9OA2 - chains E and Y of the 12 polymer chains in the assembly; structure by electron microscopy, 3.85 A resolution.

[Chain E]
Name: Replicative DNA helicase
Organism: Escherichia coli
Notes: EC 3.6.4.12
UniProt: P0ACB0 (DNAB_ECOLI); residues 1-471 here = UniProt positions 1-471
Amino-acid sequence (471 residues; row label = number of the first residue in the row):
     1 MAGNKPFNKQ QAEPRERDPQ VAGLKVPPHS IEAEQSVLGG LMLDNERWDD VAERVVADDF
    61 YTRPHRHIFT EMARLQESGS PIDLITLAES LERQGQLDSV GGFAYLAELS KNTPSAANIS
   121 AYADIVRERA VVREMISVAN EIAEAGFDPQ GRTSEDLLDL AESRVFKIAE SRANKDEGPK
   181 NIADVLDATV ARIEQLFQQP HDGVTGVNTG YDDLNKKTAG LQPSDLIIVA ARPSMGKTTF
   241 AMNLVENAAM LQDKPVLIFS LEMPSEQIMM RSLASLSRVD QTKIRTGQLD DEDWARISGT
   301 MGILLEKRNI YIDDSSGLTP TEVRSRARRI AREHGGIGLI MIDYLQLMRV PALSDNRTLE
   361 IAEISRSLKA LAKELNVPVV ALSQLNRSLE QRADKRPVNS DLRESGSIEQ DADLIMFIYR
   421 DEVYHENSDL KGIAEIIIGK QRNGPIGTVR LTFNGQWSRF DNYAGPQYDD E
Disordered / not traced: 1-23, 469-471
Swiss-Prot annotation at these positions:
  - binding site (ATP): S234, K237, T238, R442
  - mutagenesis: P81 (P81H: About 100-fold increased survival following 3000 Gy ionizing radiation), A130 (A130V: In dnaB8, dnaB43, dnaB454; temperature sensitive, no DNA replication at 42 degrees Celsius in vivo, in vitro decreased helicase activity at 30, at 42 degrees Celius almost no helicase, no ...), M242 (M242I: In dnaB70; temperature sensitive, no DNA replication at 42 degrees Celsius in vivo, in vitro 25% helicase activity at 30, further decreased helicase at 42 degrees Celius, low ATPase activity ...), G299 (G299D: In dnaB252; temperature sensitive, no DNA replication at 42 degrees Celsius in vivo, in vitro no change in pRNA synthesis, 5'-3' helicase activity or ATPase at either temperature)
Ion coordination: Mg2+: T238, E262 (together with ADP)
Small-molecule neighbours: ADP (adenosine-5'-diphosphate): P233, S234, M235, G236, K237, T238, T239, E262, M263, R271, Q281, T282, R420, F453, G455, S458

[Chain Y]
Name: Helicase loader
Organism: Escherichia phage Lambda
UniProt: P03689 (VRPP_LAMBD); residues 1-233 here = UniProt positions 1-233
Amino-acid sequence (233 residues; each row starts with the number of its first residue):
     1 MENIAAQMVN FDREQMRRIA NNMPEQYDEK PQVQQVAQII NGVFSQLLAT FPASLANRDQ
    61 NEVNEIRRQW VLAFRENGIT TMEQVNAGMR VARRQNRPFL PSPGQFVAWC REEASVTAGL
   121 PNVSELVDMV YEYCRKRGLY PDAESYPWKS NAHYWLVTNL YQNMRANALT DAELRRKAAD
   181 ELVHMTARIN RGEAIPEPVK QLPVMGGRPL NRAQALAKIA EIKAKFGLKG ASV
Disordered / not traced: 1-118, 233
Differences from the reference sequence: engineered mutation E2 (Lys in P03689)

[Interface between chain E and chain Y]
Pairs across the interface (27; chain E residue first):
  D187(E) with L228(Y); K229(Y)
  E194(E) with I219(Y)
  F197(E) with L210(Y), hydrophobic; A215(Y), hydrophobic
  Q198(E) with R212(Y), hydrogen bond (backbone-side chain)
  R392(E) with A168(Y); L169(Y)
  A393(E) with M164(Y), hydrophobic; L169(Y), hydrogen bond (backbone-backbone)
  D394(E) with C134(Y), hydrogen bond; Y161(Y)
  R396(E) with C134(Y), hydrogen bond; R135(Y)
  D421(E) with R135(Y)
  D429(E) with R135(Y), salt bridge
  L430(E) with R135(Y); K136(Y)
  E435(E) with R135(Y)
  T448(E) with G138(Y)
  R450(E) with R135(Y), hydrogen bond (side chain-backbone); K136(Y); L139(Y)
  P466(E) with L139(Y)
  Q467(E) with L139(Y)
  Y468(E) with L139(Y); Y140(Y)
Interface residues without a listed pair, chain E (20 interface residues in all): Q199, Q391, Y463
Interface residues without a listed pair, chain Y (20 interface residues in all): P141, N211, L216, K223

[Summary]
Chain E and chain Y each contribute 20 residues to their interface; the contacts include 5 hydrogen bonds and
1 salt bridge. Among the polar pairs are D429(E)-R135(Y), Q198(E)-R212(Y) and D394(E)-C134(Y). Chain E binds
ADP.
Chain E is Replicative DNA helicase (Escherichia coli) and chain Y is Helicase loader (Escherichia phage
Lambda); the structure, Ecoli DnaB helicase and Phage Lambda loader P with ADP-Mg in a 6:6 stoichiometry
ratio, was determined by electron microscopy, deposited together with 8V9S and 9OA1.
